Entry 2HPF (X-ray diffraction, 3.00 A resolution); this record covers chains A and S of the 3 polymer chains in the assembly.

# Chain A
Name: HIV-2 protease
Source organism: Human immunodeficiency virus 2
UniProtKB: P04584 (POL_HV2RO); residues 1-99 here correspond to UniProt positions 86-184 (UniProt number = residue number + 85)
Sequence (99 residues; each row starts with the number of its first residue):
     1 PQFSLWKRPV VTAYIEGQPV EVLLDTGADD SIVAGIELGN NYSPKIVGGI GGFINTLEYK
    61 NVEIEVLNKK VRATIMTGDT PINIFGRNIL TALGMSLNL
Differences from the reference sequence: conflict Leu57 (Lys142 in P04584)

# Chain S
Name: Unidentified peptide fragment
Sequence (8 residues; row label = number of the first residue in the row; X marks 8 residues of unknown identity (built as UNK)):
     1 XXXXXXXX

# How chain A and chain S interact
Interface residues of chain A (facing chain S), 10 residues: Asp25, Gly27, Ala28, Asp29, Asp30, Ile32, Val47, Gly48, Gly49, Ile50

# In short
Chain A and chain S make no direct contact in this assembly.
Chain A is HIV-2 protease (Human immunodeficiency virus 2) and chain S is Unidentified peptide fragment; the
structure, Comparison of the structures of HIV-2 protease complexes in three crystal space groups with an
HIV-1 ..., was determined by X-ray diffraction.
